Entry 5URW (electron microscopy, 24.00 A resolution (very low resolution: no residue pairs are listed; an interface is given only as per-side residue counts)); this record covers chains 31 and 32 of the 54 polymer chains in the assembly.

# Chain 31 (and 32)
Protein: Hcp
Source organism: Myxococcus xanthus
Notes: chain 32 of this document is another copy of the same molecule, construct and numbering; everything in this record applies to it too
UniProt: Q1D303 (Q1D303_MYXXD); residue numbers follow UniProt; this construct covers 1-163
Chain sequence (163 residues; numbered 1 to 163; the number before each row is that of its first residue):
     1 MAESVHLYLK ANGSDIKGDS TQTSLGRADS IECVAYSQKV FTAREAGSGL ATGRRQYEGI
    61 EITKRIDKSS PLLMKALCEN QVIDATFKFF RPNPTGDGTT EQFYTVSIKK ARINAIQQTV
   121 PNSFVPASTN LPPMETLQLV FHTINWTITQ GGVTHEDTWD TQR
Not modelled in the structure: 1-3

# Chain 31 / chain 32 interface
At this resolution (24 A) residue pairs are not listed: 19 residues of chain 31 and 21 of chain 32 lie at the interface.

# In short
The interface between chain 31 and chain 32 involves 19 residues on one side and 21 on the other.
Chain 31 and chain 32 are both Hcp (Myxococcus xanthus); the structure, Structure of the extended type VI
secretion system sheath in Myxococcus xanthus, was determined by electron microscopy, deposited together with
5URX.
